Entry 8HXX (electron microscopy, 3.00 A resolution); this record covers chains K and N of the 7 polymer chains in the assembly.

Chain K:
Name: Transcriptional regulatory protein SIN3
Organism: Saccharomyces cerevisiae
UniProt: P22579 (SIN3_YEAST); residues 1-1536 here = UniProt positions 1-1536
Chain sequence (1536 residues; numbered 1 to 1536; the number before each row is that of its first residue):
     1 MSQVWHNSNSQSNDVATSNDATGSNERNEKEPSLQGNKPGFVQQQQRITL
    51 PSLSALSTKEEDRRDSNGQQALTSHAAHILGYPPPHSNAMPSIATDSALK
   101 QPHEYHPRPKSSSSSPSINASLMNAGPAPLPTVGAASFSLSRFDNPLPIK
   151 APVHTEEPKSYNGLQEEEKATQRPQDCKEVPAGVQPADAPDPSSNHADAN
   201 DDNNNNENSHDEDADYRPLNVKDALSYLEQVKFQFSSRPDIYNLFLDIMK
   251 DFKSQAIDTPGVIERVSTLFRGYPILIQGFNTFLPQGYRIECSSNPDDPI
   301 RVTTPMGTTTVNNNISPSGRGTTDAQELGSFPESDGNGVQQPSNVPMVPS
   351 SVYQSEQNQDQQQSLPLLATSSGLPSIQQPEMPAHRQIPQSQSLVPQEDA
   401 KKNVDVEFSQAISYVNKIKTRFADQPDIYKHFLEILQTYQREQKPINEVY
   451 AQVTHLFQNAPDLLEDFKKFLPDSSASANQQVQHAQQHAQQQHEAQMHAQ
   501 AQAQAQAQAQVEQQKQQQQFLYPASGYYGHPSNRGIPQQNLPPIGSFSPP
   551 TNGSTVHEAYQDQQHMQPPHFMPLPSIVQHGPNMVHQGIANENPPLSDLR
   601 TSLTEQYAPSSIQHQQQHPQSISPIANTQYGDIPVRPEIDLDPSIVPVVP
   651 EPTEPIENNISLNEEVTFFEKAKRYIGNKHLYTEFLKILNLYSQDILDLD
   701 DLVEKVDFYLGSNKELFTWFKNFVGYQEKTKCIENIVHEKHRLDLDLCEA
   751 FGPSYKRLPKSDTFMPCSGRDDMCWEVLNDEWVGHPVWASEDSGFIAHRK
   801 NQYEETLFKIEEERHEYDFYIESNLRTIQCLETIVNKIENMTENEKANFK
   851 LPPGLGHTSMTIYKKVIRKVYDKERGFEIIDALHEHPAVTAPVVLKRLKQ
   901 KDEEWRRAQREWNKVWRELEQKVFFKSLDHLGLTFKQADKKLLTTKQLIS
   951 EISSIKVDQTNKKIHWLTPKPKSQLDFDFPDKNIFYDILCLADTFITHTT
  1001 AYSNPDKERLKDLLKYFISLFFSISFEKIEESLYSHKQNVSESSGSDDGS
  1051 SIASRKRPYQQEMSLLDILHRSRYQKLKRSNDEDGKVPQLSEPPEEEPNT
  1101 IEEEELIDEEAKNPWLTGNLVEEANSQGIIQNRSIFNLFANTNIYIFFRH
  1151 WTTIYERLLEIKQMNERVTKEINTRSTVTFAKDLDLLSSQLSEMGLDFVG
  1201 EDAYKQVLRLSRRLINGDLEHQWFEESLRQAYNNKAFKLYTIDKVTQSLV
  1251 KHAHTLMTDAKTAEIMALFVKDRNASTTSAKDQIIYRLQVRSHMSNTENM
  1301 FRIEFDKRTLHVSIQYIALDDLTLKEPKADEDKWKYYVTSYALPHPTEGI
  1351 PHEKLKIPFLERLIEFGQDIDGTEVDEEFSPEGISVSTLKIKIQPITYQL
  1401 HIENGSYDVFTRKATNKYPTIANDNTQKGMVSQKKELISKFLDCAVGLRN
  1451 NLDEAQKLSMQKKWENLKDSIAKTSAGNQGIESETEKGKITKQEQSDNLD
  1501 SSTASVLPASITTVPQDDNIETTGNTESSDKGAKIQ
Disordered / not traced: 1-660, 729-747, 1034-1127, 1323-1536
UniProt features mapped onto this chain:
  - modified residue: S137 (Phosphoserine), T303 (Phosphothreonine), T304 (Phosphothreonine), S316 (Phosphoserine), S1046 (Phosphoserine)

Chain N:
Name: RCO1 isoform 1
Organism: Saccharomyces cerevisiae
UniProt: A0A8H4BXB0 (A0A8H4BXB0_YEASX); numbering as in UniProt (aligned over 1-684)
Chain sequence (684 residues; numbered 1 to 684; the number before each row is that of its first residue):
     1 MDTSKKDTTRSPSHSNSSSPSSSSLSSSSSKEKKRPKRLSSQNVNYDLKR
    51 RKIITSEGIERSFKNEHSNLAVEDNIPEEEPKELLEKDSKGNIIKLNEPS
   101 TISEDSKVSVTGLPLNKGPSEKIKRESLWNYRKNLGGQSNNSEMTLVPSK
   151 RFTQVPKNFQDLNRNDLKTFLTENMTEESNIRSTIGWNGDIINRTRDREP
   201 ESDRDNKKLSNIRTKIILSTNATYDSKSKLFGQNSIKSTSNASEKIFRDK
   251 NNSTIDFENEDFCSACNQSGSFLCCDTCPKSFHFLCLDPPIDPNNLPKGD
   301 WHCNECKFKIFINNSMATLKKIESNFIKQNNNVKIFAKLLFNIDSHNPKQ
   351 FQLPNYIKETFPAVKTGSRGQYSDENDKIPLTDRQLFNTSYGQSITKLDS
   401 YNPDTHIDSNSGKFLICYKCNQTRLGSWSHPENSRLIMTCDYCQTPWHLD
   451 CVPRASFKNLGSKWKCPLHSPTKVYKKIHHCQEDNSVNYKVWKKQRLINK
   501 KNQLYYEPLQKIGYQNNGNIQIIPTTSHTDYDFNQDFKITQIDENSIKYD
   551 FFDKIYKSKMVQKRKLFQFQESLIDKLVSNGSQNGNSEDNMVKDIASLIY
   601 FQVSNNDKSSNNKSASKSNNLRKLWDLKELTNVVVPNELDSIQFNDFSSD
   651 EIKHLLYLKKIIESKPKEELLKFLNIENPENQSE
Disordered / not traced: 1-81, 134-163, 189-255, 480-487, 527-544, 580-684
Metal / ion sites: Zn2+ site 1: C263, C266, H283, C286; Zn2+ site 2: C275, C278, C303, C306; Zn2+ site 3: C417, C420, H448, C451; Zn2+ site 4: C440, C443, C466, H469

Chain K / chain N interface:
Contacting residue pairs (150):
  S661(K) with K559(N), hydrogen bond (backbone-side chain)
  L662(K) with F552(N), hydrophobic; I555(N), hydrophobic; Y556(N), hydrophobic; K559(N)
  V666(K) with F552(N), hydrophobic
  I676(K) with Y418(N)
  L681(K) with C443(N), hydrophobic; T445(N); L468(N), hydrophobic
  E684(K) with L468(N); H469(N), salt bridge; S470(N)
  K687(K) with I520(N)
  I688(K) with S470(N); P471(N)
  N690(K) with N516(N), hydrogen bond; I520(N)
  L691(K) with S470(N); W492(N), hydrophobic
  Q694(K) with Y514(N); Q515(N); N516(N), hydrogen bond (side chain-backbone)
  D695(K) with K476(N)
  I696(K) with V474(N), hydrophobic; K476(N); W492(N), hydrophobic; N517(N)
  L697(K) with V474(N), hydrophobic
  K705(K) with P467(N); H469(N), hydrogen bond (side chain-backbone)
  D707(K) with K419(N)
  F708(K) with Y418(N); W447(N); P467(N), hydrophobic; L468(N)
  Y709(K) with Y418(N), hydrogen bond (backbone-side chain); L468(N), hydrogen bond (side chain-backbone)
  G711(K) with K419(N)
  S712(K) with K419(N), hydrogen bond (side chain-backbone)
  G769(K) with N188(N)
  E791(K) with K458(N), salt bridge; L460(N); G461(N); S462(N), hydrogen bond
  D792(K) with R369(N), salt bridge
  S793(K) with L460(N); G461(N), hydrogen bond (side chain-backbone)
  G794(K) with L460(N)
  I796(K) with I395(N), hydrophobic; T396(N); N459(N); L460(N), hydrophobic
  R799(K) with T389(N), hydrogen bond (side chain-backbone); Y391(N)
  N801(K) with Y391(N), hydrogen bond
  E812(K) with V110(N)
  E813(K) with V110(N); T111(N)
  E816(K) with S109(N); V110(N)
  Y817(K) with T111(N); P114(N); L115(N), hydrogen bond (side chain-backbone); K117(N), hydrogen bond (side chain-backbone)
  R868(K) with E104(N)
  K869(K) with E104(N)
  V870(K) with T101(N)
  Y871(K) with P99(N); E104(N)
  D872(K) with S103(N), hydrogen bond; E104(N)
  K873(K) with E104(N), hydrogen bond (backbone-side chain)
  R875(K) with K82(N); L84(N); P99(N)
  E878(K) with L84(N)
  I879(K) with P99(N), hydrophobic
  A882(K) with L85(N), hydrophobic
  H886(K) with L85(N); I93(N)
  V889(K) with I93(N), hydrophobic; I94(N); K95(N); L96(N), hydrophobic
  T890(K) with L96(N)
  V893(K) with L96(N), hydrophobic
  R897(K) with E98(N); T101(N), hydrogen bond
  K901(K) with T101(N)
  E904(K) with N116(N)
  W905(K) with L115(N); N116(N)
  A908(K) with L115(N); K117(N)
  E911(K) with P119(N)
  W912(K) with T111(N); L113(N), hydrophobic; K117(N); G118(N); P119(N); I123(N), hydrophobic
  V915(K) with P119(N), hydrophobic; K124(N); S127(N); L128(N), hydrophobic
  E918(K) with S127(N); L128(N); W129(N)
  L919(K) with E126(N); S127(N)
  Q921(K) with W129(N)
  K922(K) with E126(N), hydrogen bond (side chain-backbone); S127(N), hydrogen bond (side chain-backbone); L128(N), hydrogen bond (side chain-backbone); W129(N)
  H930(K) with Y391(N), hydrogen bond
  L931(K) with D399(N)
  T934(K) with Y391(N); G392(N)
  F935(K) with W428(N), hydrophobic
  A938(K) with W428(N), hydrophobic
  D939(K) with W428(N), hydrogen bond
  L942(K) with Y401(N); P403(N), hydrophobic; W428(N), hydrophobic
  L943(K) with W428(N)
  Q947(K) with Y401(N); P403(N)
  S950(K) with I407(N); F414(N); L425(N)
  E951(K) with G426(N); S427(N); W428(N)
  S953(K) with F414(N)
  S954(K) with F414(N); L425(N)
  V957(K) with I416(N), hydrophobic
  D958(K) with Q422(N); T423(N), hydrogen bond (side chain-backbone)
  N961(K) with I416(N); N421(N)
  K962(K) with C420(N); N421(N); Q422(N)
  H965(K) with N421(N), hydrogen bond
  R1157(K) with W428(N)
  Q1190(K) with W129(N)
  W1223(K) with W129(N), hydrophobic
Other interface residues (no listed pair), chain K (92 interface residues in all): E665, Y675, T683, D701, E749, S790, F795, K800, Y820, K896, K914, R1149, S1188
Other interface residues (no listed pair), chain N (87 interface residues in all): S100, K107, N130, F387, S390, R424, S429, Y475, K477, G518, I522

Summary:
92 residues of chain K face 87 of chain N across their interface; the contacts include 23 hydrogen bonds and 3
salt bridges. Among the polar pairs are E684(K)-H469(N), E791(K)-K458(N) and D792(K)-R369(N). C263(N),
C266(N), H283(N) and C286(N) form the Zn2+ site 1.
Here chain K is Transcriptional regulatory protein SIN3 and chain N is RCO1 isoform 1, both from Saccharomyces
cerevisiae. Entry 8HXX (Cryo-EM structure of the histone deacetylase complex Rpd3S) was determined by electron
microscopy (same publication as 8HXY, 8HXZ, 8HY0 and 8JHO).
